7RZQ - chains A and F of the 6 polymer chains in the assembly; structure by electron microscopy, 2.09 A resolution.

Chain A:
Name: SARS-CoV-2 HR1 linked to a scaffold, Spike protein S2'
Source organism: Nostoc punctiforme (strain ATCC 29133 / PCC 73102)
Reference sequence: chimeric construct of B2J981, P0DTC2: residues 742-915 from B2J981 (B2J981_NOSP7) positions 5-178 (UniProt number = residue number - 737); residues 917-988 from P0DTC2 (SPIKE_SARS2) positions 917-988 (same numbers)
Amino-acid sequence (257 residues; each row starts with the number of its first residue):
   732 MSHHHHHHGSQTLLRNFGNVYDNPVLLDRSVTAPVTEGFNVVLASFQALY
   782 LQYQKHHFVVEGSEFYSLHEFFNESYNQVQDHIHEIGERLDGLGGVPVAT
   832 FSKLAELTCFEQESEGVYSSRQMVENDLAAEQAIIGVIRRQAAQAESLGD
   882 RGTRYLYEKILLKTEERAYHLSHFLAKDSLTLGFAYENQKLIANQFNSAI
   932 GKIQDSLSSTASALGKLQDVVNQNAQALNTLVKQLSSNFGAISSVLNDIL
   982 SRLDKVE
Not modelled in the structure: 732-917
Sequence notes: initiating methionine (732); expression tag (733-741); linker (916)

Chain F:
Name: Spike protein S2'
Source organism: Severe acute respiratory syndrome coronavirus 2
Reference sequence: P0DTC2 (SPIKE_SARS2); residue numbers follow UniProt; this construct covers 1162-1201
Amino-acid sequence (41 residues; row label = number of the first residue in the row):
  1161 GPDVDLGDISGINASVVNIQKEIDRLNEVAKNLNESLIDLQ
Not modelled in the structure: 1161-1163, 1201
Sequence notes: expression tag (1161)
Swiss-Prot annotation at these positions:
  - glycosylation (N-linked (GlcNAc...) asparagine): N1173 (complex), N1194 (complex)

How chain A and chain F interact:
Residue-residue contacts - 42 pairs, chain A then chain F:
  N919(A) with L1200(F)
  L922(A) with D1199(F)
  I923(A) with I1198(F), hydrophobic
  Q926(A) with E1195(F), hydrogen bond (side chain-backbone); S1196(F), hydrogen bond (side chain-backbone); L1197(F), hydrogen bond (side chain-backbone); I1198(F)
  S929(A) with S1196(F), hydrogen bond
  A930(A) with L1193(F), hydrophobic; S1196(F)
  K933(A) with V1189(F); N1192(F), hydrogen bond (side chain-backbone); L1193(F); E1195(F); S1196(F), hydrogen bond
  D936(A) with R1185(F), salt bridge
  S937(A) with L1186(F)
  S940(A) with E1182(F); R1185(F)
  T941(A) with L1186(F)
  S943(A) with E1182(F), hydrogen bond
  A944(A) with I1179(F), hydrophobic; E1182(F)
  K947(A) with V1177(F); I1179(F); E1182(F), salt bridge
  L948(A) with V1177(F), hydrophobic; I1179(F), hydrophobic
  V951(A) with S1175(F); V1176(F); V1177(F), hydrophobic
  Q954(A) with S1175(F), hydrogen bond
  N955(A) with A1174(F); S1175(F), hydrogen bond (side chain-backbone)
  A958(A) with I1172(F); N1173(F)
  T961(A) with I1172(F)
  Q965(A) with D1168(F), hydrogen bond (side chain-backbone); I1169(F)
  N969(A) with G1167(F), hydrogen bond (side chain-backbone)
  I973(A) with L1166(F), hydrophobic
  V976(A) with V1164(F), hydrophobic
Also at the interface, not in a pair above, chain A (26 interface residues in all): I934, L962
Also at the interface, not in a pair above, chain F (25 interface residues in all): N1178
From the paper, about this interface:
  - residue pairs: K947(A)-E1182(F) (salt bridge)

In short:
Chain A and chain F form an interface of 26 and 25 residues respectively; the contacts include 11 hydrogen
bonds and 2 salt bridges. Polar contacts include D936(A)-R1185(F), K947(A)-E1182(F) and Q926(A)-E1195(F). The
authors report a salt bridge between K947(A) and E1182(F).
Here chain A is SARS-CoV-2 HR1 linked to a scaffold, Spike protein S2' (Nostoc punctiforme (strain ATCC 29133
/ PCC 73102)) and chain F is Spike protein S2' (Severe acute respiratory syndrome coronavirus 2). Entry 7RZQ
(Cryo-EM structure of the SARS-CoV-2 HR1HR2 fusion core complex) was determined by electron microscopy,
deposited together with 7RZR, 7RZS, 7RZT, 7RZU and 7RZV.
